Entry 7OH9 (electron microscopy, 3.00 A resolution); this record covers chains G and I of the 13 polymer chains in the assembly.

[Chain G]
Name: Histone H2A
Source organism: Xenopus laevis
Reference sequence: Q6AZJ8 (Q6AZJ8_XENLA); residues 1-129 here correspond to UniProt positions 2-130 (UniProt number = residue number + 1)
Sequence (129 residues; numbered 1 to 129; the number before each row is that of its first residue):
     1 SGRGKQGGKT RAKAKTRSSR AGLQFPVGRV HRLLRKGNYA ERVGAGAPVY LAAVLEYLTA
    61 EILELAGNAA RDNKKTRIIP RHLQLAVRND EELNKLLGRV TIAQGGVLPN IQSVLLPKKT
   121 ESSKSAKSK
Not modelled in the structure: 1-12, 119-129

[Chain I]
Molecule: 145-nt DNA strand
Source organism: synthetic construct
Sequence (145 nucleotides; numbered -72 to 72; the number before each row is that of its first residue; numbers below 1 keep their minus sign (DA-72 is residue -72)):
   -72 ATCAGAATCC CGGTGCCGAG GCCGCTCAAT TGGTCGTAGA CAGCTCTAGC ACCGCTTAAA
   -12 CGCACGTACG CGCTGTCCCC CGCGTTTTAA CCGCCAAGGG GATTACTCCC TAGTCTCCAG
    48 GCACGTGTCA GATATATACA TCGAT

[Interface between chain G and chain I]
Residue-residue contacts - 15 pairs, chain G then chain I:
  Arg29(G) with DC49(I), salt bridge to the phosphate
  Glu41(G) with DA39(I), sugar contact
  Arg42(G) with DC37(I), base contact; DT38(I), hydrogen bond to the sugar; DA39(I), phosphate contact
  Val43(G) with DT38(I), sugar contact; DA39(I), hydrogen bond to the phosphate
  Gly44(G) with DT38(I), phosphate contact
  Ala45(G) with DT38(I), hydrogen bond to the phosphate
  Lys75(G) with DG58(I), phosphate contact; DA59(I), salt bridge to the phosphate
  Thr76(G) with DA57(I), hydrogen bond to the phosphate; DG58(I), hydrogen bond to the phosphate
  Arg77(G) with DA57(I), sugar contact; DG58(I), hydrogen bond to the phosphate
Also at the interface, not in a pair above, chain G (12 interface residues in all): His31, Arg35, Lys74

[In short]
Chain G and chain I form an interface of 12 and 7 residues respectively; the contacts include 6 hydrogen bonds
and 2 salt bridges. Polar contacts include Arg42(G)-DT38(I), Val43(G)-DA39(I) and Ala45(G)-DT38(I).
Here chain G is Histone H2A (Xenopus laevis) and chain I is a 145-nt DNA strand (synthetic construct). Entry
7OH9 (Nucleosome with TBP and TFIIA bound at SHL -6) was determined by electron microscopy, deposited together
with 7OHA, 7OHB and 7OHC.
